Entry 7NJM (electron microscopy, 2.84 A resolution); this record covers chains A and E of the 20 polymer chains in the assembly.

[Chain A]
Molecule: ATP synthase subunit alpha
From: Mycolicibacterium smegmatis (strain ATCC 700084 / mc(2)155)
Notes: EC 7.1.2.2
UniProt: A0R202 (ATPA_MYCS2); residue numbers follow UniProt; this construct covers 1-548
Chain sequence (548 residues; row label = number of the first residue in the row):
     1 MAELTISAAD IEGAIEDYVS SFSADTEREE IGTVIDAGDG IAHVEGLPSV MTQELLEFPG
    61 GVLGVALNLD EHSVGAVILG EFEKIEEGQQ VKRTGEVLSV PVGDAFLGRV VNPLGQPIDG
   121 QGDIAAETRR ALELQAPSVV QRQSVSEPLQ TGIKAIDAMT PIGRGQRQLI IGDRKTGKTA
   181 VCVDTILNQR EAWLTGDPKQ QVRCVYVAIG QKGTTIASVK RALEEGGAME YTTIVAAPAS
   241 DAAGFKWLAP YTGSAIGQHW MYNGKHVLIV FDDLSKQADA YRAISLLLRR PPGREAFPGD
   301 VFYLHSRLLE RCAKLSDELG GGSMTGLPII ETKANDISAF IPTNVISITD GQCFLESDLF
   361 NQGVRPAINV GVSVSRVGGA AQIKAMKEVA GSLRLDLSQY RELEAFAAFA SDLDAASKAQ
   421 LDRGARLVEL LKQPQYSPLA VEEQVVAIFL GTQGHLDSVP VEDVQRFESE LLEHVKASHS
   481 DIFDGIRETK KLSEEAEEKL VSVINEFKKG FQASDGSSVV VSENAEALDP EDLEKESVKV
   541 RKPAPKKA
Unresolved in the structure: 1-4, 23-28, 407-411, 522-548
Bound ions: Mg2+: T179 (together with ATP)
Ligand contacts: ATP (adenosine-5'-triphosphate): D173, R174, K175, T176, G177, K178, T179, A180, E331, F360, R365, P366, Q433, P434, Q435
Curated features (UniProtKB/Swiss-Prot):
  - binding site (ATP): G172 to T179
  - site: S373 (Required for activity)

[Chain E]
Molecule: ATP synthase subunit beta
From: Mycolicibacterium smegmatis (strain ATCC 700084 / mc(2)155)
Notes: EC 7.1.2.2
UniProt: A0R200 (ATPB_MYCS2); residue numbers follow UniProt; this construct covers 1-475
Chain sequence (475 residues; row label = number of the first residue in the row):
     1 MTATAEKTAG RVVRITGPVV DVEFPRGSVP ELFNALHAEI TFGALAKTLT LEVAQHLGDS
    61 LVRCISMQPT DGLVRGVEVT DTGASISVPV GDGVKGHVFN ALGDCLDDPG YGKDFEHWSI
   121 HRKPPAFSDL EPRTEMLETG LKVVDLLTPY VRGGKIALFG GAGVGKTVLI QEMINRIARN
   181 FGGTSVFAGV GERTREGNDL WVELADANVL KDTALVFGQM DEPPGTRMRV ALSALTMAEF
   241 FRDEQGQDVL LFIDNIFRFT QAGSEVSTLL GRMPSAVGYQ PTLADEMGEL QERITSTRGR
   301 SITSMQAVYV PADDYTDPAP ATTFAHLDAT TELSRAVFSK GIFPAVDPLA SSSTILDPAI
   361 VGDEHYRVAQ EVIRILQRYK DLQDIIAILG IDELSEEDKQ LVNRARRIER FLSQNMMAAE
   421 QFTGQPGSTV PLKETIEAFD KLTKGEFDHL PEQAFFLIGG LDDLAKKAES LGAKL
Unresolved in the structure: 1-7, 472-475
Ligand contacts: ADP (adenosine-5'-diphosphate): G161, A162, G163, V164, G165, K166, T167, V168, F338, F343, M416, A419, F422

[Chain A / chain E interface]
Pairs across the interface (85; chain A residue first):
  G46(A) with R75(E), hydrogen bond (backbone-side chain)
  L47(A) with R75(E), hydrogen bond (backbone-side chain)
  S49(A) with V74(E)
  V50(A) with V74(E); R75(E)
  M51(A) with F42(E), hydrophobic; G72(E); L73(E); V74(E), hydrophobic
  T52(A) with I15(E); T70(E); D71(E); G72(E), hydrogen bond (backbone-backbone); L73(E), hydrogen bond (side chain-backbone)
  Q53(A) with D71(E)
  L67(A) with I15(E)
  N68(A) with I15(E); T16(E)
  L69(A) with R14(E); I15(E), hydrogen bond (backbone-backbone); R75(E)
  D70(A) with V13(E); R14(E); R75(E), hydrogen bond (backbone-side chain)
  E71(A) with V13(E), hydrogen bond (backbone-backbone); R14(E), salt bridge
  S73(A) with R75(E)
  V74(A) with R75(E)
  G95(A) with F42(E)
  E96(A) with F42(E)
  V97(A) with F42(E), hydrophobic
  E133(A) with L45(E); D71(E)
  L134(A) with A44(E)
  P137(A) with T194(E)
  S138(A) with T194(E)
  V139(A) with L106(E), hydrophobic; T194(E); N198(E), hydrogen bond (backbone-side chain); Q219(E)
  V140(A) with L106(E); D107(E); W201(E), hydrophobic
  R142(A) with T194(E); R195(E); N198(E), hydrogen bond (backbone-side chain)
  S144(A) with D199(E)
  V145(A) with R195(E)
  R290(A) with T16(E); G17(E)
  P291(A) with T268(E); L269(E); G271(E)
  P292(A) with T268(E)
  G293(A) with T268(E)
  G299(A) with E265(E); T268(E); L269(E)
  F302(A) with M220(E), hydrophobic; R227(E); E265(E)
  Y303(A) with P69(E); D221(E); E222(E); P223(E)
  S306(A) with M220(E), hydrogen bond (side chain-backbone); D221(E)
  E310(A) with T194(E), hydrogen bond; D221(E)
  S338(A) with A312(E)
  S347(A) with R193(E), hydrogen bond (backbone-side chain); M220(E)
  I348(A) with R193(E); M220(E), hydrophobic
  T349(A) with R193(E), hydrogen bond (backbone-side chain)
  D350(A) with R193(E); R195(E), salt bridge
  R376(A) with R193(E); E196(E), salt bridge
  V377(A) with R195(E)
  L403(A) with I388(E), hydrophobic
  F406(A) with I388(E), hydrophobic
  D414(A) with I388(E); L389(E)
  S417(A) with I388(E)
Other interface residues (no listed pair), chain A (58 interface residues in all): P48, A136, Q143, R167, R294, P298, D300, R307, F340, T343, I346, V374
Other interface residues (no listed pair), chain E (45 interface residues in all): A162, F217, P224, Q261, V277, G278, Y309, G390

[Summary]
58 residues of chain A face 45 of chain E across their interface, with 13 hydrogen bonds and 3 salt bridges.
Among the polar pairs are E71(A)-R14(E), D350(A)-R195(E) and R376(A)-E196(E). Ligands of chain A: ATP. Chain E
binds ADP.
Chain A is ATP synthase subunit alpha and chain E is ATP synthase subunit beta, both from Mycolicibacterium
smegmatis (strain ATCC 700084 / mc(2)155); the structure, Mycobacterium smegmatis ATP synthase state 1c, was
determined by electron microscopy (same publication as 7NJK, 7NJL, 7NJN, 7NJO, 7NJP, 7NJQ and 20 further
entries).
